2PHG - chains A and B; structure by solution NMR.

[Chain A]
Protein: Transcription initiation factor IIB
From: Homo sapiens
Notes: fragment: c-terminal core domain; engineered mutation(s): D111S
Reference sequence: Q00403 (TF2B_HUMAN); residues 112-316 here = UniProt positions 112-316
Chain sequence (206 residues; each row starts with the number of its first residue):
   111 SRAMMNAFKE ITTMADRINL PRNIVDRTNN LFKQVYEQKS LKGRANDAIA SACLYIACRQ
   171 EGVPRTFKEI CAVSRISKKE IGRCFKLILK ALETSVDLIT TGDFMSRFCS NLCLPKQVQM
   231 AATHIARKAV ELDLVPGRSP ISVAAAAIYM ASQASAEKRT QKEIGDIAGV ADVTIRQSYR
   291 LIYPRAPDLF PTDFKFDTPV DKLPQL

[Chain B]
Protein: Alpha trans-inducing protein
From: Herpes simplex virus (type 1 / strain 17)
Notes: fragment: part of activation domain
Reference sequence: P06492 (ATIN_HHV11); residues 465-490 here = UniProt positions 465-490
Chain sequence (26 residues; numbered 465 to 490; the number before each row is that of its first residue):
   465 YGALDMADFE FEQMFTDALG IDEYGG
From the paper describing this entry:
  - mutagenesis - L483P: unchanged binding to PC4

[Interface between chain A and chain B]
Contacting residue pairs - 43 pairs, chain A then chain B:
  Tyr-165(A) with Phe-473(B); Gln-477(B)
  Phe-177(A) with Gln-477(B)
  Lys-178(A) with Asp-481(B)
  Ser-184(A) with Gln-477(B)
  Lys-188(A) with Gln-477(B); Met-478(B); Asp-481(B)
  Lys-189(A) with Glu-474(B); Met-478(B); Phe-479(B)
  Ile-191(A) with Gln-477(B)
  Gly-192(A) with Met-470(B); Phe-473(B); Glu-474(B); Gln-477(B)
  Arg-193(A) with Met-470(B); Ala-471(B); Glu-474(B)
  Phe-195(A) with Phe-473(B)
  Lys-196(A) with Asp-469(B); Met-470(B); Asp-472(B); Phe-473(B)
  Leu-197(A) with Met-470(B)
  Lys-200(A) with Gly-466(B); Asp-469(B)
  Arg-286(A) with Phe-473(B); Glu-476(B)
  Arg-290(A) with Asp-472(B); Glu-476(B)
  Tyr-293(A) with Glu-476(B)
  Arg-295(A) with Glu-487(B)
  Asp-311(A) with Tyr-488(B)
  Lys-312(A) with Asp-481(B); Gly-484(B); Ile-485(B)
  Pro-314(A) with Thr-480(B); Asp-481(B)
  Gln-315(A) with Glu-476(B); Gln-477(B); Thr-480(B); Asp-481(B)
Also at the interface, not in a pair above, chain A (22 interface residues in all): Cys-194
Also at the interface, not in a pair above, chain B (18 interface residues in all): Ala-467
The authors on this interface:
  - pairs named by the authors: Lys-188(A)/Asp-481(B) (hydrogen bond), Arg-193(A)/Glu-474(B) (hydrogen bond), Lys-196(A)/Asp-469(B) (hydrogen bond), Lys-196(A)/Asp-472(B) (hydrogen bond), Lys-200(A)/Asp-469(B) (hydrogen bond), Arg-290(A)/Asp-472(B) (hydrogen bond), Arg-290(A)/Glu-476(B) (hydrogen bond)
  - interface residues, chain A: Tyr-165(A), Phe-177(A), Lys-189(A), Ile-191(A), Phe-195(A), Arg-286(A), Tyr-293(A), Arg-295(A), Lys-312(A)
  - interface residues, chain B: Phe-473(B), Met-478(B), Phe-479(B), Thr-480(B)

[Overview]
The interface between chain A and chain B involves 22 residues on one side and 18 on the other. The paper
describes hydrogen bonds between Lys-188(A) and Asp-481(B), Arg-193(A) and Glu-474(B) and Lys-196(A) and
Asp-469(B) among others. The paper reports that L483P of chain B leaves binding to PC4 unchanged; interface
residues Tyr-165(A), Phe-177(A) and Phe-473(B) among others.
Here chain A is Transcription initiation factor IIB (Homo sapiens) and chain B is Alpha trans-inducing protein
(Herpes simplex virus (type 1 / strain 17)). Entry 2PHG (Model for VP16 binding to TFIIB) was determined by
solution NMR together with 2PHE from the same study.
